6NY6 - chains A and G of the 23 polymer chains in the assembly; structure by X-ray diffraction, 3.74 A resolution.

== Chain A ==
Molecule: 16S rRNA
Source organism: Thermus thermophilus HB8
Sequence (1523 nucleotides; each row starts with the number of its first residue; note: 46 numbers in that range are skipped by the numbering (no residue carries them; nothing is unmodelled there); a row labelled like 190A-190L holds insertion residues (190A, then the next letters in order); numbering starts at 0):
     0 UUUGUUGGAG AGUUUGAUCC UGGCUCAGGG UGAACGCUGG CGGCGUGCCU AAGACAUGCA
    60 AGUCGUGCGG G
    73 CCGCGGGGUU UU
    88 ACUCCG
    95 UGGUC
   101 AGCGGCGGAC GGGUGAGUAA CGCGUGGGU
  129A G
   130 ACCUACCCGG AAGAGGGGGA CAACCCGGGG AAACUCGGGC UAAUCCCCCA UGUGGACCCG
   190 C
190A-190L CCCUUGGGGUGU
   191 GUCCAAAGGG CUUU
   216 GCCCGCUUCC GGAUGGGCCC GCGUCCCAUC AGCUAGUUGG UGGGGUAAUG GCCCACCAAG
   276 GCGACGACGG GUAGCCGGUC UGAGAGGAUG GCCGGCCACA GGGGCACUGA GACACGGGCC
   336 CCACUCCUAC GGGAGGCAGC AGUUAGGAAU CUUCCGCAAU GGGCGCAAGC CUGACGGAGC
   396 GACGCCGCUU GGAGGAAGAA GCCCUUCGGG GUGUAAACUC CUGAA
   442 CCCGGGACGA AACCCCCGAC GA
   474 GGGGACUGAC GGUACCGGG
   494 GUAAUAGCGC CGGCCAACUC CGUGCCAGCA GCCGCGGUAA UACGGAGGGC GCGAGCGUUA
   554 CCCGGAUUCA CUGGGCGUAA AGGGCGUGUA GGCGGCCUGG GGCGUCCCAU GUGAAAGACC
   614 ACGGCUCAAC CGUGGGGGAG CGUGGGAUAC GCUCAGGCUA GACGGUGGGA GAGGGUGGUG
   674 GAAUUCCCGG AGUAGCGGUG AAAUGCGCAG AUACCGGGAG GAACGCCGAU GGCGAAGGCA
   734 GCCACCUGGU CCACCCGUGA CGCUGAGGCG CGAAAGCGUG GGGAGCAAAC CGGAUUAGAU
   794 ACCCGGGUAG UCCACGCCCU AAACGAUGCG CGCUAGGUCU CUGGGUCU
   848 CCUGGGGGCC GAAGCUAACG CGUUAAGCGC GCCGCCUGGG GAGUACGGCC GCAAGGCUGA
   908 AACUCAAAGG AAUUGACGGG GGCCCGCACA AGCGGUGGAG CAUGUGGUUU AAUUCGAAGC
   968 AACGCGAAGA ACCUUACCAG GCCUUGACAU GCUAGG
 1003A G
  1004 AACCCGGGUG AAAGCCUGGG GUGCCCC
1030A-1030D GCGA
  1031 GGGGAGCCCU AGCACAGGUG CUGCAUGGCC GUCGUCAGCU CGUGCCGUGA GGUGUUGGGU
  1091 UAAGUCCCGC AACGAGCGCA ACCCCCGCCG UUAGUUGCCA GCGGUUCGGC CGGGCACUCU
  1151 AACGGGACUG CCCGCGAAA
  1171 GCGGGAGGAA GGAGGGGACG ACGUCUGGUC AGCAUGGCCC UUACGGCCUG GGCGACACAC
  1231 GUGCUACAAU GCCCACUACA AAGCGAUGCC ACCCGGCAAC GGGGAGCUAA UCGCAAAAAG
  1291 GUGGGCCCAG UUCGGAUUGG GGUCUGCAAC CCGACCCCAU GAAGCCGGAA UCGCUAGUAA
  1351 UCGCGGAUCA G
 1361A C
  1362 CAUGCCGCGG UGAAUACGUU CCCGGGCCUU GUACACACCG CCCGUCACGC CAUGGGAGCG
  1422 GGCUCUACCC GAAGUCGCCG GG
  1446 AGCCUACGGG
  1459 CAGGCGCCGA GGGUAGGGCC CGUGACUGGG GCGAAGUCGU AACAAGGUAG CUGUACCGGA
  1519 AGGUGCGGCU GGAUCA
1534A-1534E CCUCC
  1539 CUUUCU
Not modelled in the structure: 0-4, 1534A-1534E
Modified / non-standard residues: PSU (pseudouridine-5'-monophosphate) at position 1540; PSU (pseudouridine-5'-monophosphate) at position 1541
Ion coordination: Mg2+ site 1 near U5 (its only coordinating residue here); Mg2+ site 2 near G7 (its only coordinating residue here); Mg2+ site 3: G11, U12, G22; Mg2+ site 4 near G21 (its only coordinating residue here); Mg2+ site 5 near G38 (its only coordinating residue here); Mg2+ site 6: C48, U114, G115; Mg2+ site 7 near A53 (its only coordinating residue here); Mg2+ site 8: G111, G112; Mg2+ site 9: A116, G117, G289; Mg2+ site 10: G124, U125, G236; Mg2+ site 11: U133, U229, G230; Mg2+ site 12 near A151 (its only coordinating residue here); 93 more Mg2+ sites not listed

== Chain G ==
Name: 30S ribosomal protein S7
Source organism: Thermus thermophilus HB8
Reference sequence: P17291 (RS7_THET8); numbering as in UniProt (aligned over 1-156)
Amino-acid sequence (156 residues; row label = number of the first residue in the row):
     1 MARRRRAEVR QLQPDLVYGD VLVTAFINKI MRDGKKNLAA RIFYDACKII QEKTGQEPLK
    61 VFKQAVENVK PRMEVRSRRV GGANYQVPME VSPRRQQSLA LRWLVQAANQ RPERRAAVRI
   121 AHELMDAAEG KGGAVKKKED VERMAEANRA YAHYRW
Not modelled in the structure: 1

== Chain A / chain G interface ==
Pairs across the interface (65; chain A residue first):
  C932(A) - Arg3(G)  base contact
  C932(A) - Arg4(G)  hydrogen bond to the phosphate
  G933(A) - Arg3(G)  hydrogen bond to the base
  G933(A) - Arg4(G)  salt bridge to the phosphate
  A935(A) - Arg3(G)  base contact
  A937(A) - Arg76(G)  hydrogen bond to the sugar
  A938(A) - Arg76(G)  salt bridge to the phosphate
  A938(A) - Arg95(G)  hydrogen bond to the phosphate
  G939(A) - Lys29(G)  phosphate contact
  G939(A) - Arg95(G)  salt bridge to the phosphate
  G939(A) - Arg102(G)  salt bridge to the phosphate
  C940(A) - Lys29(G)  salt bridge to the phosphate
  C940(A) - Arg102(G)  salt bridge to the phosphate
  A1092(A) - Arg4(G)  sugar contact
  A1239(A) - Arg114(G)  hydrogen bond to the sugar
  A1239(A) - Arg115(G)  hydrogen bond to the phosphate
  U1240(A) - Ile30(G)  hydrogen bond to the base
  U1240(A) - Arg32(G)  hydrogen bond to the base
  U1240(A) - Leu38(G)  base contact
  U1240(A) - Ile42(G)  sugar contact
  U1240(A) - Asn109(G)  base contact
  U1240(A) - Arg114(G)  phosphate contact
  U1240(A) - Arg115(G)  salt bridge to the phosphate
  U1240(A) - Ala116(G)  hydrogen bond to the phosphate
  U1240(A) - Arg119(G)  salt bridge to the phosphate
  G1290(A) - Lys35(G)  hydrogen bond to the phosphate
  G1290(A) - Asn37(G)  hydrogen bond to the phosphate
  G1291(A) - Asn37(G)  hydrogen bond to the phosphate
  G1291(A) - Arg41(G)  hydrogen bond to the phosphate
  U1292(A) - Arg41(G)  salt bridge to the phosphate
  C1297(A) - Arg114(G)  hydrogen bond to the sugar
  C1298(A) - Arg114(G)  salt bridge to the phosphate
  A1346(A) - Arg10(G)  hydrogen bond to the base
  A1350(A) - Asp33(G)  hydrogen bond to the sugar
  A1350(A) - Gly34(G)  base contact
  U1351(A) - Asp33(G)  sugar contact
  U1372(A) - Gly34(G)  hydrogen bond to the sugar
  U1372(A) - Lys35(G)  sugar contact
  G1373(A) - Met31(G)  hydrogen bond to the sugar
  G1373(A) - Gly34(G)  sugar contact
  G1373(A) - Lys36(G)  salt bridge to the phosphate
  A1374(A) - Asn28(G)  hydrogen bond to the sugar
  A1374(A) - Met31(G)  sugar contact
  A1374(A) - Lys36(G)  salt bridge to the phosphate
  A1375(A) - Arg10(G)  phosphate contact
  A1375(A) - Leu12(G)  phosphate contact
  A1375(A) - Lys29(G)  sugar contact
  A1375(A) - Ser98(G)  phosphate contact
  A1375(A) - Arg102(G)  hydrogen bond to the sugar
  U1376(A) - Arg10(G)  hydrogen bond to the base
  U1376(A) - Arg94(G)  salt bridge to the phosphate
  U1376(A) - Ser98(G)  hydrogen bond to the phosphate
  A1377(A) - Ala2(G)  sugar contact
  A1377(A) - Arg94(G)  phosphate contact
  C1378(A) - Arg5(G)  phosphate contact
  C1378(A) - Arg6(G)  phosphate contact
  C1378(A) - Trp156(G)  base contact
  G1379(A) - Ala2(G)  base contact
  G1379(A) - Arg6(G)  salt bridge to the phosphate
  U1380(A) - Arg3(G)  hydrogen bond to the base
  U1381(A) - Arg78(G)  base contact
  U1381(A) - Arg79(G)  base contact
  C1382(A) - Arg79(G)  sugar contact
  C1539(A) - Gly81(G)  phosphate contact
  C1539(A) - Gly82(G)  phosphate contact
Also at the interface, not in a pair above, chain A (31 interface residues in all): G1241
Also at the interface, not in a pair above, chain G (36 interface residues in all): Ala7

== Overview ==
31 residues of chain A face 36 of chain G across their interface, with 23 hydrogen bonds and 14 salt bridges.
Among the polar pairs are G933(A)-Arg3(G), U1240(A)-Ile30(G) and U1240(A)-Arg32(G). G11(A), U12(A) and G22(A)
form the Mg2+ site 3.
Here chain A is 16S rRNA and chain G is 30S ribosomal protein S7, both from Thermus thermophilus HB8. Entry
6NY6 (Structure of dimeric Escherichia coli toxin YoeB bound to the Thermus thermophilus 30S ribosome) was
determined by X-ray diffraction.
